Entry 9N5F (X-ray diffraction, 3.60 A resolution); this record covers chains C and K of the 13 polymer chains in the assembly.

[Chain C]
Protein: DNA-directed RNA polymerase II subunit RPB3
Organism: Saccharomyces cerevisiae S288C
UniProt: P16370 (RPB3_YEAST); residue numbers follow UniProt; this construct covers 1-318
Chain sequence (318 residues; each row starts with the number of its first residue):
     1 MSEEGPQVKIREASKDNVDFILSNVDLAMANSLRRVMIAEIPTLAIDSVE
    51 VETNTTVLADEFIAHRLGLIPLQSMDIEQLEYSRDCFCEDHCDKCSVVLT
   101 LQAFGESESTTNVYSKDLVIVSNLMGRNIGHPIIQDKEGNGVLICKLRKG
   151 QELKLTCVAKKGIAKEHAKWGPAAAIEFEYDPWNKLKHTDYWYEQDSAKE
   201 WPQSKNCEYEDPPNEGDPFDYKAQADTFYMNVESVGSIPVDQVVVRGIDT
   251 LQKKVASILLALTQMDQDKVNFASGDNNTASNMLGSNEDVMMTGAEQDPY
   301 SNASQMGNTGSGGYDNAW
Not modelled in the structure: 1, 269-318
UniProt features mapped onto this chain:
  - binding site (Zn(2+)): Cys-86, Cys-88, Cys-92, Cys-95
  - modified residue: Ser-2 (N-acetylserine)
  - natural variant: Ala-30 (A30D: In mutant RPB3-1)
  - mutagenesis: Lys-9 (K9E: Transcript termination readthrough)
Metal / ion sites: Zn2+: Cys-86, Cys-88, Cys-95

[Chain K]
Protein: DNA-directed RNA polymerase II subunit RPB11
Organism: Saccharomyces cerevisiae S288C
UniProt: P38902 (RPB11_YEAST); numbering as in UniProt (aligned over 1-120)
Chain sequence (120 residues; row label = number of the first residue in the row):
     1 MNAPDRFELFLLGEGESKLKIDPDTKAPNAVVITFEKEDHTLGNLIRAEL
    51 LNDRKVLFAAYKVEHPFFARFKLRIQTTEGYDPKDALKNACNSIINKLGA
   101 LKTNFETEWNLQTLAADDAF
Not modelled in the structure: 115-120
UniProt features mapped onto this chain:
  - mutagenesis: Glu-108 (E108G/V: Transcript termination readthrough; E108K: Transcript termination readthrough. Lethal), Leu-111 (L111P: Transcript termination readthrough), Leu-114 (L114P: Transcript termination readthrough)

[Interface between chain C and chain K]
Pairs across the interface (62; chain C residue first):
  Ser-2(C) / Asn-104(K)  hydrogen bond (backbone-side chain)
  Glu-3(C) / Ala-100(K)
  Glu-3(C) / Asn-104(K)  hydrogen bond (backbone-side chain)
  Glu-4(C) / Ala-100(K)
  Pro-6(C) / Leu-101(K)  hydrophobic
  Pro-6(C) / Asn-104(K)  hydrogen bond (backbone-side chain)
  Gln-7(C) / Asn-104(K)
  Val-8(C) / Leu-101(K)  hydrophobic
  Val-8(C) / Phe-105(K)  hydrophobic
  Val-8(C) / Glu-108(K)
  Ile-10(C) / Phe-105(K)  hydrophobic
  Ile-10(C) / Glu-108(K)
  Ile-10(C) / Trp-109(K)
  Ile-10(C) / Gln-112(K)  hydrogen bond (backbone-side chain)
  Glu-12(C) / Leu-114(K)
  Ala-13(C) / Gln-112(K)
  Ala-13(C) / Leu-114(K)
  Val-18(C) / Trp-109(K)  hydrophobic
  Leu-22(C) / Leu-101(K)  hydrophobic
  Asp-26(C) / Glu-49(K)
  Ala-28(C) / Asn-44(K)
  Ala-28(C) / Ala-48(K)  hydrophobic
  Met-29(C) / Leu-45(K)  hydrophobic
  Met-29(C) / Lys-97(K)
  Asn-31(C) / Asn-44(K)  hydrogen bond
  Ser-32(C) / Thr-41(K)  hydrogen bond (side chain-backbone)
  Arg-35(C) / Asp-39(K)  salt bridge
  Arg-35(C) / His-40(K)
  Arg-35(C) / Thr-41(K)  hydrogen bond
  Val-36(C) / Thr-41(K)
  Glu-40(C) / Asp-39(K)
  Arg-84(C) / Phe-10(K)
  Arg-84(C) / Leu-11(K)
  Ile-163(C) / Phe-10(K)  hydrophobic
  Lys-165(C) / Arg-6(K)  hydrogen bond (backbone-side chain)
  Lys-165(C) / Phe-10(K)
  Glu-166(C) / Arg-6(K)  hydrogen bond (backbone-side chain)
  Glu-166(C) / Phe-10(K)
  Val-240(C) / Trp-109(K)  hydrophobic
  Asp-241(C) / Trp-109(K)  hydrogen bond
  Val-244(C) / Phe-105(K)  hydrophobic
  Val-245(C) / Phe-105(K)  hydrophobic
  Ile-248(C) / Leu-98(K)
  Ile-248(C) / Lys-102(K)
  Gln-252(C) / Ile-95(K)
  Gln-252(C) / Leu-98(K)
  Lys-254(C) / Glu-38(K)  salt bridge
  Lys-254(C) / Leu-42(K)
  Val-255(C) / Cys-91(K)  hydrophobic
  Val-255(C) / Ile-95(K)  hydrophobic
  Ile-258(C) / Lys-18(K)
  Ile-258(C) / Leu-19(K)  hydrophobic
  Ile-258(C) / Phe-35(K)  hydrophobic
  Ile-258(C) / Leu-42(K)  hydrophobic
  Leu-259(C) / Lys-88(K)
  Leu-259(C) / Asn-92(K)
  Leu-262(C) / Lys-84(K)
  Leu-262(C) / Leu-87(K)  hydrophobic
  Leu-262(C) / Lys-88(K)
  Met-265(C) / Leu-19(K)
  Met-265(C) / Ile-21(K)  hydrophobic
  Asp-266(C) / Lys-84(K)  salt bridge
Other interface residues (no listed pair), chain C (42 interface residues in all): Lys-9, Ser-14, Val-25, His-167, Leu-251, Ala-261
Other interface residues (no listed pair), chain K (37 interface residues in all): Phe-7, Leu-9, Ile-94, Glu-106

[Overview]
Chain C and chain K form an interface of 42 and 37 residues respectively; the contacts include 10 hydrogen
bonds and 3 salt bridges. Polar contacts include Arg-35(C)/Asp-39(K), Lys-254(C)/Glu-38(K) and
Asp-266(C)/Lys-84(K).
Chain C is DNA-directed RNA polymerase II subunit RPB3 and chain K is DNA-directed RNA polymerase II subunit
RPB11, both from Saccharomyces cerevisiae S288C; the structure, RNA polymerase II elongation complex with
8-oxoG in syn-conformation with added AMP, was determined by X-ray diffraction (same publication as 9N5B,
9N5C, 9N5D, 9N5E and 9N5G).
